4IHS - chains A and B of the 4 polymer chains in the assembly; structure by X-ray diffraction, 3.10 A resolution.

Chain A (and B):
Name: HTH-type transcriptional regulator BenM
Organism: Acinetobacter sp
Notes: chain B of this document is another copy of the same molecule, construct and numbering; everything in this record applies to it too
Reference sequence: O68014 (BENM_ACIAD); residue numbers follow UniProt; this construct covers 1-87
Sequence (94 residues; numbered 1 to 94; the number before each row is that of its first residue):
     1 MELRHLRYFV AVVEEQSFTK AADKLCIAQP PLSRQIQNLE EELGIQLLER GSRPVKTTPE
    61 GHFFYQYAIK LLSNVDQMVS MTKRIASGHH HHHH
Unresolved in the structure: 90-94 (chain B: 94)
Differences from the reference sequence: expression tag (88-94)
Curated features (UniProtKB/Swiss-Prot):
  - DNA-binding region: F18 to Q37 (H-T-H motif)

Interface between chain A and chain B:
Pairs across the interface (52):
  M1(A) - L3(B)
  M1(A) - R7(B)  hydrogen bond (backbone-side chain)
  M1(A) - V75(B)  hydrophobic
  M1(A) - M78(B)  hydrophobic
  M1(A) - V79(B)  hydrophobic
  E2(A) - E2(B)
  E2(A) - L3(B)  hydrogen bond (side chain-backbone)
  E2(A) - R4(B)  hydrogen bond (side chain-backbone)
  E2(A) - R7(B)  salt bridge
  L3(A) - M1(B)
  L3(A) - E2(B)  hydrogen bond (backbone-side chain)
  L3(A) - L3(B)  hydrophobic
  R4(A) - E2(B)  salt bridge
  R7(A) - M1(B)  hydrogen bond (side chain-backbone)
  L43(A) - V79(B)  hydrophobic
  L43(A) - K83(B)  hydrogen bond (backbone-side chain)
  I45(A) - T82(B)
  I45(A) - K83(B)
  I45(A) - A86(B)  hydrophobic
  E60(A) - I85(B)
  E60(A) - A86(B)
  F63(A) - M81(B)  hydrophobic
  F63(A) - T82(B)
  F63(A) - I85(B)  hydrophobic
  F64(A) - M78(B)  hydrophobic
  F64(A) - T82(B)
  Y67(A) - N74(B)  hydrogen bond
  Y67(A) - Q77(B)
  Y67(A) - M78(B)  hydrophobic
  A68(A) - M78(B)
  L71(A) - N74(B)
  L71(A) - V75(B)  hydrophobic
  L71(A) - M78(B)  hydrophobic
  N74(A) - Y67(B)  hydrogen bond
  N74(A) - L71(B)
  V75(A) - M1(B)  hydrophobic
  V75(A) - L71(B)  hydrophobic
  Q77(A) - Y67(B)
  M78(A) - F63(B)
  M78(A) - F64(B)
  M78(A) - Y67(B)  hydrophobic
  M78(A) - A68(B)
  V79(A) - L43(B)  hydrophobic
  M81(A) - F63(B)  hydrophobic
  T82(A) - F63(B)
  T82(A) - F64(B)
  K83(A) - L43(B)
  I85(A) - E60(B)
  I85(A) - F63(B)  hydrophobic
  A86(A) - I45(B)  hydrophobic
  A86(A) - E60(B)
  H89(A) - E60(B)
Also at the interface, not in a pair above, chain A (25 interface residues in all): L6
Also at the interface, not in a pair above, chain B (24 interface residues in all): L6

In short:
Chain A and chain B form an interface of 25 and 24 residues respectively, with 8 hydrogen bonds and 2 salt
bridges. Polar pairs include E2(A)-R7(B), R4(A)-E2(B) and M1(A)-R7(B).
Both chains are HTH-type transcriptional regulator BenM (Acinetobacter sp). Entry 4IHS (Crystal Structure of
BenM_DBD/catB site 1 DNA Complex) was determined by X-ray diffraction together with 4IHT from the same study.
